8AW3 - chains 1 and 3 of the 3 polymer chains in the assembly; structure by electron microscopy, 3.60 A resolution.

== Chain 1 ==
Molecule: 75-nt RNA strand
Sequence (75 nucleotides; numbered 1 to 76; 1 number in that range is skipped by the numbering (no residue carries it; nothing is unmodelled there); the number before each row is that of its first residue):
     1 GGCCGCUUAG CACAGU
    18 GGCAGUGCAC CACUCUCGUA AAGUGGGGGU CGCGAGUUCG AUUCUCGCAG UGGCCUCCA
Unresolved in the structure: 75-76

== Chain 3 ==
Molecule: Deaminase, putative
From: Trypanosoma brucei brucei
UniProt: Q381Q7 (Q381Q7_TRYB2); numbering as in UniProt (aligned over 1-365)
Amino-acid sequence (369 residues; each row starts with the number of its first residue; numbers below 1 keep their minus sign (Gly-3 is residue -3)):
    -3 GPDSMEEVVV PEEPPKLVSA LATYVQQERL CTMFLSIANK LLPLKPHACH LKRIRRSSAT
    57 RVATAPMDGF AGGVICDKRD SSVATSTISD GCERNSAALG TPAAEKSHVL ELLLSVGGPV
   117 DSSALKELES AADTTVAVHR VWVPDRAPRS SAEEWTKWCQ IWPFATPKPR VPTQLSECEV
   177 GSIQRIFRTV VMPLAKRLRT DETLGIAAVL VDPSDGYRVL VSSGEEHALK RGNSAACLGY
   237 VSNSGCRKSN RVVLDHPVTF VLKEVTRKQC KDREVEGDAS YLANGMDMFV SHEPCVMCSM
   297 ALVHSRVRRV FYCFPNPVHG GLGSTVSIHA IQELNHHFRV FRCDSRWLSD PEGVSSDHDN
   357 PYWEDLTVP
Unresolved in the structure: -3 to -1, 56-104, 264-276, 341-365
Construct notes: expression tag (-3 to 0); variant Lys102 (Asn in Q381Q7), Val105 (Ile in Q381Q7), Val167 (Ala in Q381Q7), Val176 (Met in Q381Q7)
Bound ions: Zn2+: Tyr236, His252, Cys291, Cys294
What the authors report for this chain:
  - binding site for the 75-nt RNA strand (chain 1): His300, Asn331, His332
  - mutagenesis - K48A, R52E, K164E, R166E: decreased binding to the 75-nt RNA strand (chain 1)

== Interface between chain 1 and chain 3 ==
Residue-residue contacts (10):
  G18(1) - Glu24(3)  sugar contact
  G19(1) - Glu24(3)  base contact
  U23(1) - Arg166(3)  sugar contact
  G24(1) - Arg166(3)  sugar contact
  G35(1) - Tyr277(3)  hydrogen bond to the sugar
  U36(1) - Arg302(3)  salt bridge to the phosphate
  A37(1) - Tyr277(3)  stacking on the base
  A38(1) - Arg302(3)  sugar contact
  A38(1) - Asn331(3)  sugar contact
  A39(1) - Asn331(3)  sugar contact
Other interface residues (no listed pair), chain 1 (10 interface residues in all): C34
Other interface residues (no listed pair), chain 3 (7 interface residues in all): His300, His332

== In short ==
10 residues of chain 1 face 7 of chain 3 across their interface, with 1 hydrogen bond, 1 salt bridge and 1
aromatic stacking contact. Among the polar pairs are G35(1)-Tyr277(3) and U36(1)-Arg302(3). From the paper: a
binding site for the 75-nt RNA strand (chain 1) at His300(3), Asn331(3) and His332(3); K48A, R52E and K164E of
chain 3, among others, reduce binding to the 75-nt RNA strand (chain 1).
Here chain 1 is a 75-nt RNA strand and chain 3 is Deaminase, putative (Trypanosoma brucei brucei). Entry 8AW3
(Cryo-EM structure of the Tb ADAT2/3 deaminase in complex with tRNA) was determined by electron microscopy.
